PDB entry 3JAT | electron microscopy, 3.50 A resolution | chains E and F of the 12 polymer chains in the assembly

[Chain E]
Protein: Tubulin alpha-1B chain
From: Sus scrofa
UniProt: Q2XVP4 (TBA1B_PIG); residues 1-451 here = UniProt positions 1-451
Sequence (451 residues; row label = number of the first residue in the row):
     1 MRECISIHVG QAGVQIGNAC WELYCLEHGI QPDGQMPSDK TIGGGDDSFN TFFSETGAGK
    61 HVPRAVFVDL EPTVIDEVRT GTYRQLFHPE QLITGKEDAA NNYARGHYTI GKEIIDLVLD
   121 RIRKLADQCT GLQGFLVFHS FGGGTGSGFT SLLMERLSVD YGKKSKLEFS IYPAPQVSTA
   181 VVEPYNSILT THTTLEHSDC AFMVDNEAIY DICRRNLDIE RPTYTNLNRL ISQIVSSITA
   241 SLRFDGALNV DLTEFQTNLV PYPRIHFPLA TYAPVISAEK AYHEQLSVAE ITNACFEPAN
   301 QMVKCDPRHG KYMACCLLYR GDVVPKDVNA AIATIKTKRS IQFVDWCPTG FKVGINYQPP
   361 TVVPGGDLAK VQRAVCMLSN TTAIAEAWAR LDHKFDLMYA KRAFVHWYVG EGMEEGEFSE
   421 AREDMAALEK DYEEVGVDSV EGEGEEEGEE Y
Not modelled in the structure: 38-46, 438-451
Residues lining bound ligands: GTP (guanosine-5'-triphosphate): G10, Q11, A12, Q15, D69, E71, D98, A99, A100, N101, S140, G143, G144, T145, G146, I171, T179, E183, N206, Y224, L227, N228, I231
UniProt features mapped onto this chain:
  - motif: M1 to C4 (MREC motif)
  - active site: E254
  - binding site (GTP): G10, Q11, A12, Q15, E71, A99, S140, G143, G144, T145, G146, T179, E183, N206, Y224, N228, L252
  - binding site (Mg(2+)): E71
  - site: Y451 (Involved in polymerization)
  - modified residue: K40 (N6,N6,N6-trimethyllysine), S48 (Phosphoserine), S232 (Phosphoserine), Y282 (3'-nitrotyrosine), R339 (Omega-N-methylarginine), S439 (Phosphoserine), E443 (5-glutamyl polyglutamate), E445 (5-glutamyl polyglutamate), Y451 (3'-nitrotyrosine)
  - cross-link (Glycyl lysine isopeptide (Lys-Gly)): K326 (interchain with G-Cter in ubiquitin), K370 (interchain with G-Cter in ubiquitin)
From the paper describing this entry:
  - catalytic residues: E254 (citing earlier work)

[Chain F]
Protein: Tubulin beta chain
From: Sus scrofa
UniProt: P02554 (TBB_PIG); the author numbering skips numbers that UniProt does not, so the offset changes along the chain: 1-44 = UniProt 1-44; 47-360 = UniProt 45-358; 369-455 = UniProt 359-445
Sequence (445 residues; row label = number of the first residue in the row; note: 10 numbers in that range are skipped by the numbering (no residue carries them; nothing is unmodelled there)):
     1 MREIVHIQAG QCGNQIGAKF WEVISDEHGI DPTGSYHGDS DLQL
    47 ERINVYYNEA AGNKYVPRAI LVDLEPGTMD SVRSGPFGQI FRPDNFVFGQ SGAGNNWAKG
   107 HYTEGAELVD SVLDVVRKES ESCDCLQGFQ LTHSLGGGTG SGMGTLLISK IREEYPDRIM
   167 NTFSVVPSPK VSDTVVEPYN ATLSVHQLVE NTDETYCIDN EALYDICFRT LKLTTPTYGD
   227 LNHLVSATMS GVTTCLRFPG QLNADLRKLA VNMVPFPRLH FFMPGFAPLT SRGSQQYRAL
   287 TVPELTQQMF DAKNMMAACD PRHGRYLTVA AVFRGRMSMK EVDEQMLNVQ NKNSSYFVEW
   347 IPNNVKTAVC DIPP
   369 RGLKMSATFI GNSTAIQELF KRISEQFTAM FRRKAFLHWY TGEGMDEMEF TEAESNMNDL
   429 VSEYQQYQDA TADEQGEFEE EGEEDEA
Not modelled in the structure: 437-455
Residues lining bound ligands: phosphomethylphosphonic acid guanylate ester (G2P): G10, Q11, C12, Q15, G98, A99, G100, N101, S140, G143, G144, T145, G146, V171, D179, E183, N206, L209, Y224, N228
UniProt features mapped onto this chain:
  - motif: M1 to I4 (MREI motif)
  - binding site (GTP): Q11, E71, S140, G144, T145, G146, N206, N228
  - binding site (Mg(2+)): E71
  - modified residue: S40 (Phosphoserine), K60 (N6-acetyllysine), S174 (Phosphoserine), T287 (Phosphothreonine), T292 (Phosphothreonine), R320 (Omega-N-methylarginine), E448 (5-glutamyl polyglutamate)
  - cross-link (Glycyl lysine isopeptide (Lys-Gly)): K60 (interchain with G-Cter in ubiquitin), K326 (interchain with G-Cter in ubiquitin)

[Chain E / chain F interface]
Contacting residue pairs - 52 pairs, chain E then chain F:
  M1(E) - Q96(F)
  K163(E) - E411(F)  salt bridge
  A247(E) - Q11(F)  hydrogen bond (backbone-side chain)
  L248(E) - D179(F)
  L248(E) - Y224(F)
  D251(E) - E71(F)
  T253(E) - G100(F)
  E254(E) - G100(F)
  E254(E) - N101(F)  hydrogen bond
  Q256(E) - W407(F)
  T257(E) - G100(F)  hydrogen bond (side chain-backbone)
  T257(E) - F404(F)
  T257(E) - W407(F)
  N258(E) - N101(F)  hydrogen bond
  N258(E) - V181(F)
  N258(E) - F404(F)
  V260(E) - F404(F)
  V260(E) - H406(F)
  V260(E) - W407(F)  hydrogen bond (backbone-side chain)
  P261(E) - F404(F)  hydrogen bond (backbone-backbone)
  P261(E) - H406(F)
  Y262(E) - R401(F)  hydrogen bond (side chain-backbone)
  Y262(E) - H406(F)
  P263(E) - H406(F)
  P325(E) - Y210(F)
  K326(E) - F214(F)
  K326(E) - T220(F)
  K326(E) - T221(F)
  K326(E) - P222(F)
  N329(E) - V177(F)
  N329(E) - Y210(F)
  W346(E) - A397(F)
  W346(E) - M398(F)
  W346(E) - R401(F)
  W346(E) - A403(F)  hydrophobic
  C347(E) - V181(F)  hydrophobic
  C347(E) - M398(F)  hydrophobic
  P348(E) - M398(F)
  T349(E) - S178(F)
  T349(E) - V181(F)  hydrogen bond (side chain-backbone)
  T349(E) - Q394(F)
  T349(E) - M398(F)
  F351(E) - S178(F)
  F351(E) - D179(F)
  F351(E) - T180(F)  hydrogen bond (backbone-backbone)
  F351(E) - V181(F)
  K352(E) - N101(F)
  K352(E) - D179(F)
  K352(E) - T180(F)
  V353(E) - D179(F)  hydrogen bond (backbone-backbone)
  E434(E) - R401(F)
  V437(E) - R401(F)
Also at the interface, not in a pair above, chain E (28 interface residues in all): D345, G350
Also at the interface, not in a pair above, chain F (28 interface residues in all): K105, V182, P184

[In short]
The chain E/chain F interface involves 28 residues from each chain, with 10 hydrogen bonds and 1 salt bridge.
Polar pairs include K163(E)-E411(F), A247(E)-Q11(F) and E254(E)-N101(F). Chain E binds GTP. Ligands of chain
F: phosphomethylphosphonic acid guanylate ester. The paper reports the catalytic residue E254(E).
Chain E is Tubulin alpha-1B chain and chain F is Tubulin beta chain, both from Sus scrofa; the structure,
Cryo-EM structure of GMPCPP-microtubule (14 protofilaments) decorated with kinesin, was determined by electron
microscopy (same publication as 3JAK, 3JAL, 3JAR, 3JAS and 3JAW).
